7T11 - chains A and R of the 6 polymer chains in the assembly; structure by electron microscopy, 2.70 A resolution.

Chain A:
Protein: Guanine nucleotide-binding protein G(i) subunit alpha-3
From: Homo sapiens
UniProtKB: P08754 (GNAI3_HUMAN); residues 1-354 here = UniProt positions 1-354
Chain sequence (354 residues; numbered 1 to 354; the number before each row is that of its first residue):
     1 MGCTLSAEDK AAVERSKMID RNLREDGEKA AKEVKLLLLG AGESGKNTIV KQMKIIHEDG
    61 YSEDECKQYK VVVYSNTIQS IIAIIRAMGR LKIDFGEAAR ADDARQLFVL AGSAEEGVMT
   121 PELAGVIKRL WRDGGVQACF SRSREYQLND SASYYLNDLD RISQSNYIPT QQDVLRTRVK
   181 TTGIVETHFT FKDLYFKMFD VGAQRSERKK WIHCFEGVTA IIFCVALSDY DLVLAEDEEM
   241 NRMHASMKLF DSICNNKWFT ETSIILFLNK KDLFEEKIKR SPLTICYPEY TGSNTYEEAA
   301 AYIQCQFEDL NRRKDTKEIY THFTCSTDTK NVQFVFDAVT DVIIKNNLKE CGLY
Not modelled in the structure: 1-2, 55-181, 233-239
Differences from the reference sequence: engineered mutation Asn47 (Ser in P08754), Ala203 (Gly in P08754), Ala245 (Glu in P08754), Ser326 (Ala in P08754)
UniProt features mapped onto this chain:
  - region: Lys35 to Lys46, Thr48 (G1 motif), Asp173 to Thr181 (G2 motif), Phe196 to Gly202, Gln204, Arg205 (G3 motif), Ile265 to Asp272 (G4 motif), Thr324, Cys325, Thr327 to Thr329 (G5 motif)
  - binding site (GTP): Gly42, Glu43, Ser44, Gly45, Lys46, Thr48, Asp150, Ser151, Leu175, Arg176, Thr177, Arg178, Val179, Lys180, Thr181, Val201, Asn269, Lys270, Asp272, Leu273 and 2 more in UniProt
  - binding site (GDP): Glu43, Ser44, Gly45, Lys46, Thr48, Ser151, Leu175, Arg176, Thr177, Arg178, Asn269, Lys270, Asp272, Cys325
  - binding site (Mg(2+)): Thr181
  - modified residue: Arg178 (ADP-ribosylarginine), Gln204 (Deamidated glutamine), Cys351 (ADP-ribosylcysteine)
  - lipidation: Gly2 (N-myristoyl glycine), Cys3 (S-palmitoyl cysteine)
  - natural variant: Gly40 (G40R: In ARCND1), Gly45 (G45S: In ARCND1), Asn47 (S47N: In ARCND1; this construct carries the variant)
  - mutagenesis: Lys35 (K35A: Decreased affinity for PLCD4), Leu36 (L36A: Increased affinity for PLCD4), Leu37 (L37A: No effect on binding to PLCD4), Leu39 (L39A: Decreased affinity for PLCD4), Gly42 (G42R: Decreased affinity for PLCD4), Ile184 (I184A: No effect on binding to PLCD4), Trp211 (W211A: Decreased affinity for CCDC88C and PLCD4), Phe215 (F215A: Decreased affinity for CCDC88C and PLCD4), Val218 (V218A: No effect on binding to PLCD4), Lys248 (K248M: No effect on binding to CCDC88C), Leu249 (L249H: Decreased affinity for PLCD4; L249V: No effect on binding to PLCD4), Ser252 (S252A: Increased affinity for PLCD4; S252D: Decreased affinity for PLCD4), 4 further mutagenesis entries in UniProt

Chain R:
Protein: Somatostatin receptor type 2, Kappa-type opioid receptor
From: Homo sapiens
UniProtKB: chimeric construct of P30874, P41145: residues 1-235 from P30874 (SSR2_HUMAN) positions 1-235 (same numbers); residues 236-252 from P41145 positions 254-270 (UniProt number = residue number + 18); residues 253-369 from P30874 (SSR2_HUMAN) positions 253-369 (same numbers)
Chain sequence (408 residues; each row starts with the number of its first residue; numbers below 1 keep their minus sign (Asp-38 is residue -38)):
   -38 DYKDDDDAMG QPGNGSAFLL APNRSHAPDH DVENLYFQGM DMADEPLNGS HTWLSIPFDL
    22 NGSVVSTNTS NQTEPYYDLT SNAVLTFIYF VVCIIGLCGN TLVIYVILRY AKMKTITNIY
    82 ILNLAIADEL FMLGLPFLAM QVALVHWPFG KAICRVVMTV DGINQFTSIF CLTVMSIDRY
   142 LAVVHPIKSA KWRRPRTAKM ITMAVWGVSL LVILPIMIYA GLRSNQWGRS SCTINWPGES
   202 GAWYTGFIIY TFILGFLVPL TIICLCYLFI IIKVKSVRLL SGSREKDRNL RKVTRMVSIV
   262 VAVFIFCWLP FYIFNVSSVS MAISPTPALK GMFDFVVVLT YANSCANPIL YAFLSDNFKK
   322 SFQNVLCLVK VSGTDDGERS DSKQDKSRLN ETTETQRTLL NGDLQTSI
Not modelled in the structure: -38 to 42, 328-369
Differences from the reference sequence: expression tag (-38 to 0)
Disulfide bonds: Cys115-Cys193
Reported in the primary citation:
  - conformationally variable residues (loop rearrangement, order/disorder transition): Phe92, Gln126, Asn186, Trp188, Tyr273, Pro286
  - contacts within the chain: Arg184-Tyr205
  - mutagenesis - R184A, R184P, T194H, T194N: decreased signaling with Octreotide
  - mutagenesis - N186G, Q187M: increased signaling in response to octreotide
  - mutagenesis - Q187S: unchanged signaling
  - mutagenesis - Q102S, N276Q: decreased signaling in response to octreotide
  - specificity-determining residues: Gln102, Asn276

Interface between chain A and chain R:
Contacting residue pairs (12):
  Ser263(A) with Leu240(R)
  Tyr320(A) with Leu240(R)
  Ile344(A) with Pro147(R), hydrophobic
  Lys345(A) with Leu240(R)
  Asn347(A) with Ala143(R), hydrogen bond (side chain-backbone)
  Lys349(A) with Asn318(R)
  Glu350(A) with Asn318(R)
  Cys351(A) with Arg140(R), hydrogen bond (backbone-side chain)
  Gly352(A) with Ser316(R)
  Leu353(A) with Arg140(R); Val254(R)
  Tyr354(A) with Asn250(R)
Interface residues without a listed pair, chain A (18 interface residues in all): Lys192, Leu194, Thr340, Asp341, Val342, Ile343, Leu348
Interface residues without a listed pair, chain R (13 interface residues in all): Thr78, Val144, Ile148, Val238, Leu241

Summary:
18 residues of chain A face 13 of chain R across their interface, with 2 hydrogen bonds. Polar pairs include
Asn347(A)-Ala143(R) and Cys351(A)-Arg140(R). From the paper: R184A, R184P and T194H of chain R, among others,
reduce signaling with Octreotide; specificity determinants Gln102(R) and Asn276(R); 9 substitutions were
tested in all.
Chain A is Guanine nucleotide-binding protein G(i) subunit alpha-3 and chain R is Somatostatin receptor type
2, Kappa-type opioid receptor, both from Homo sapiens; the structure, CryoEM structure of somatostatin
receptor 2 in complex with Octreotide and Gi3, was determined by electron microscopy, deposited together with
7T10.
